7BGB - chains G and H of the 10 polymer chains in the assembly; structure by electron microscopy, 3.40 A resolution.

[Chain G]
Protein: H/ACA ribonucleoprotein complex subunit DKC1
Organism: Homo sapiens
Notes: EC 5.4.99.-
UniProtKB: O60832 (DKC1_HUMAN); residue numbers follow UniProt; this construct covers 1-514
Amino-acid sequence (514 residues; each row starts with the number of its first residue):
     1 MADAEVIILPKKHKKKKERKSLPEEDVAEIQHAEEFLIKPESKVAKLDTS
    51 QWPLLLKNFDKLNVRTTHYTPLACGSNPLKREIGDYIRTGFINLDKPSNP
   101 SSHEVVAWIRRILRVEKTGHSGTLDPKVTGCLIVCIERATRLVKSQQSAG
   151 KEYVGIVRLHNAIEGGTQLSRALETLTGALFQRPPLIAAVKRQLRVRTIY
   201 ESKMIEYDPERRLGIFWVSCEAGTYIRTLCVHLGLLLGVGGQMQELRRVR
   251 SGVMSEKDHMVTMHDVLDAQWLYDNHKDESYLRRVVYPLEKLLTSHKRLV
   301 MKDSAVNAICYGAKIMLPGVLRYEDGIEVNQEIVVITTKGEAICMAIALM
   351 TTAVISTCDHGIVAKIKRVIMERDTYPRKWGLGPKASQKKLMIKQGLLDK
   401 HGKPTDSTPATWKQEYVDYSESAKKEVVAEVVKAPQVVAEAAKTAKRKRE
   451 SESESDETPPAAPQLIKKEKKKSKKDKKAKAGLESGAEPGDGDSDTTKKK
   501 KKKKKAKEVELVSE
Disordered / not traced: 1-47, 186-191, 393-514
Swiss-Prot annotation at these positions:
  - region: Ala2 to Ser21 (Nucleolar localization)
  - active site: Asp125 (Nucleophile)
  - modified residue: Ala2 (N-acetylalanine), Ser21 (Phosphoserine), Ser387 (Phosphoserine), Ser451 (Phosphoserine), Ser453 (Phosphoserine), Ser455 (Phosphoserine), Thr458 (Phosphothreonine), Ser485 (Phosphoserine), Ser494 (Phosphoserine), Ser513 (Phosphoserine)
  - cross-link (Glycyl lysine isopeptide (Lys-Gly)): Lys20 (interchain with G-Cter in SUMO2), Lys39 (interchain with G-Cter in SUMO2), Lys43 (interchain with G-Cter in SUMO2), Lys191 (interchain with G-Cter in SUMO2), Lys394 (interchain with G-Cter in SUMO2), Lys413 (interchain with G-Cter in SUMO1), Lys424 (interchain with G-Cter in SUMO2), Lys433 (interchain with G-Cter in SUMO2), Lys467 (interchain with G-Cter in SUMO2)
  - natural variant: Ala2 (A2V: In DKCX), Phe36 (F36V: In DKCX), Leu37 (deletion: In DKCX), Ile38 (I38T: In HHS), Lys39 (K39E: In DKCX), Pro40 (P40R: In DKCX), Glu41 (E41K: In DKCX), Thr49 (T49M: In HHS), Leu54 (L54V: In DKCX), Leu56 (L56S: In DKCX), Arg65 (R65T: In DKCX), Thr66 (T66A: In DKCX), 10 further natural variant entries in UniProt
  - mutagenesis: Ala353 (A353R: Increases interaction with SHQ1)
What the authors report for this chain:
  - self-association interface (contacts with another copy of this molecule): Thr352 to Thr357

[Chain H]
Protein: H/ACA ribonucleoprotein complex subunit 1
Organism: Homo sapiens
UniProtKB: Q9NY12 (GAR1_HUMAN); residues 1-217 here = UniProt positions 1-217
Amino-acid sequence (217 residues; row label = number of the first residue in the row):
     1 MSFRGGGRGGFNRGGGGGGFNRGGSSNHFRGGGGGGGGGNFRGGGRGGFG
    51 RGGGRGGFNKGQDQGPPERVVLLGEFLHPCEDDIVCKCTTDENKVPYFNA
   101 PVYLENKEQIGKVDEIFGQLRDFYFSVKLSENMKASSFKKLQKFYIDPYK
   151 LLPLQRFLPRPPGEKGPPRGGGRGGRGGGRGGGGRGGGRGGGFRGGRGGG
   201 GGGFRGGRGGGFRGRGH
Disordered / not traced: 1-65, 160-217
Swiss-Prot annotation at these positions:
  - cross-link: Lys134 (Glycyl lysine isopeptide (Lys-Gly) (interchain with G-Cter in SUMO2))

[How chain G and chain H interact]
Pairs across the interface - 25 pairs, chain G then chain H:
  His160(G) - Glu81(H)  salt bridge
  Thr175(G) - Gln119(H)  hydrogen bond (backbone-side chain)
  Leu176(G) - Gly118(H)
  Thr177(G) - Gln119(H)  hydrogen bond (backbone-side chain)
  Ala179(G) - Gln119(H)
  Ala179(G) - Leu120(H)  hydrogen bond (backbone-backbone)
  Leu180(G) - Gly118(H)
  Leu180(G) - Gln119(H)
  Phe181(G) - Gly118(H)
  Phe181(G) - Gln119(H)
  Phe181(G) - Leu120(H)  hydrophobic
  Arg183(G) - Phe98(H)
  Arg183(G) - Asp114(H)
  Leu194(G) - Phe157(H)  hydrophobic
  His232(G) - Glu115(H)  salt bridge
  His232(G) - Phe117(H)
  Leu235(G) - His78(H)
  Leu235(G) - Cys80(H)  hydrophobic
  Leu235(G) - Val85(H)
  Leu236(G) - His78(H)  hydrogen bond (backbone-side chain)
  Gly238(G) - His78(H)
  Gly238(G) - Pro79(H)
  Gly238(G) - Cys80(H)
  Val239(G) - Glu81(H)
  Gly240(G) - Glu81(H)
Also at the interface, not in a pair above, chain G (16 interface residues in all): Val196
Also at the interface, not in a pair above, chain H (18 interface residues in all): Val95, Ile116, Phe123, Tyr124, Ser126

[In short]
16 residues of chain G face 18 of chain H across their interface; the contacts include 4 hydrogen bonds and 2
salt bridges. Among the polar pairs are His160(G)-Glu81(H), His232(G)-Glu115(H) and Thr175(G)-Gln119(H).
Curated annotation (UniProt) lists active-site residue Asp125(G) and one mutagenesis site on chain G. The
paper reports a self-association interface involving Thr352(G).
Here chain G is H/ACA ribonucleoprotein complex subunit DKC1 and chain H is H/ACA ribonucleoprotein complex
subunit 1, both from Homo sapiens. Entry 7BGB (The H/ACA RNP lobe of human telomerase) was determined by
electron microscopy (same publication as 7BG9).
